PDB entry 7XG4 | electron microscopy, 3.70 A resolution | chains E and K of the 12 polymer chains in the assembly

Chain E:
Molecule: Csf2
From: Pseudomonas aeruginosa
Amino-acid sequence (348 residues; numbered 1 to 348; the number before each row is that of its first residue):
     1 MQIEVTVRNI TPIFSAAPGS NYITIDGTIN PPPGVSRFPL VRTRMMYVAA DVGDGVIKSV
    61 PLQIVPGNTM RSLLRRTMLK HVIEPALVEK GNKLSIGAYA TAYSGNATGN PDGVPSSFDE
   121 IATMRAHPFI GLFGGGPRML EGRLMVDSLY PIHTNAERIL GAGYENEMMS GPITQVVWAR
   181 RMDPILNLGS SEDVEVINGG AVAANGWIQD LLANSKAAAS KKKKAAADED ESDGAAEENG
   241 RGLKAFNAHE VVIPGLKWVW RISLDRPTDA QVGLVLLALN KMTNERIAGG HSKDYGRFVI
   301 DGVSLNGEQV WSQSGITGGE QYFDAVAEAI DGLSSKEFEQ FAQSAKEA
Disordered / not traced: 218-238, 346-348

Chain K:
Molecule: TS
Sequence (54 nucleotides; numbered 1 to 54; the number before each row is that of its first residue):
     1 CTGCCGCACT TGCTCATCAA GCCTTCCTTC AGGTGTTGCT CCAGAAAGGG TGTT
Disordered / not traced: 1-15, 53-54

How chain E and chain K interact:
Residue-residue contacts (23; chain E residue first):
  Ser36(E) - DC26(K)  base contact
  Arg37(E) - DC26(K)  sugar contact
  Arg37(E) - DC27(K)  salt bridge to the phosphate
  Phe38(E) - DT25(K)  base contact
  Phe38(E) - DC26(K)  sugar contact
  Pro39(E) - DC27(K)  base contact
  Gly109(E) - DT34(K)  base contact
  Asn110(E) - DT34(K)  hydrogen bond to the phosphate
  Pro111(E) - DT34(K)  base contact
  Pro111(E) - DG35(K)  sugar contact
  Gly113(E) - DG35(K)  phosphate contact
  Gly113(E) - DT36(K)  sugar contact
  Met139(E) - DG35(K)  base contact
  Arg241(E) - DC26(K)  salt bridge to the phosphate
  Arg241(E) - DC27(K)  hydrogen bond to the base
  Arg241(E) - DT28(K)  salt bridge to the phosphate
  Lys244(E) - DT25(K)  sugar contact
  Lys244(E) - DC26(K)  phosphate contact
  Ala245(E) - DC26(K)  phosphate contact
  Ala245(E) - DC27(K)  base contact
  Phe246(E) - DT25(K)  sugar contact
  Phe246(E) - DC26(K)  phosphate contact
  Asn247(E) - DC27(K)  base contact
Other interface residues (no listed pair), chain E (16 interface residues in all): Tyr22, Arg181
Other interface residues (no listed pair), chain K (8 interface residues in all): DG33

Overview:
Chain E and chain K form an interface of 16 and 8 residues respectively; the contacts include 2 hydrogen bonds
and 3 salt bridges. Polar contacts include Arg241(E)-DC27(K), Asn110(E)-DT34(K) and Arg37(E)-DC27(K).
Here chain E is Csf2 (Pseudomonas aeruginosa) and chain K is TS. Entry 7XG4 (CryoEM structure of type IV-A
CasDinG bound NTS-nicked Csf-crRNA-dsDNA quaternary complex in a second state) was determined by electron
microscopy, deposited together with 7XF1, 7XFZ, 7XG0, 7XG1, 7XG2 and 7XG3.
